PDB entry 7K1K | electron microscopy, 4.10 A resolution (low resolution: residue-level contacts below are approximate; hydrogen-bond / salt-bridge calls are withheld) | chains A and G of the 7 polymer chains in the assembly

# Chain A
Protein: DNA-dependent protein kinase catalytic subunit
From: Homo sapiens
Notes: EC 2.7.11.1
Reference sequence: P78527 (PRKDC_HUMAN); numbering as in UniProt (aligned over 1-4128)
Chain sequence (4128 residues; each row starts with the number of its first residue):
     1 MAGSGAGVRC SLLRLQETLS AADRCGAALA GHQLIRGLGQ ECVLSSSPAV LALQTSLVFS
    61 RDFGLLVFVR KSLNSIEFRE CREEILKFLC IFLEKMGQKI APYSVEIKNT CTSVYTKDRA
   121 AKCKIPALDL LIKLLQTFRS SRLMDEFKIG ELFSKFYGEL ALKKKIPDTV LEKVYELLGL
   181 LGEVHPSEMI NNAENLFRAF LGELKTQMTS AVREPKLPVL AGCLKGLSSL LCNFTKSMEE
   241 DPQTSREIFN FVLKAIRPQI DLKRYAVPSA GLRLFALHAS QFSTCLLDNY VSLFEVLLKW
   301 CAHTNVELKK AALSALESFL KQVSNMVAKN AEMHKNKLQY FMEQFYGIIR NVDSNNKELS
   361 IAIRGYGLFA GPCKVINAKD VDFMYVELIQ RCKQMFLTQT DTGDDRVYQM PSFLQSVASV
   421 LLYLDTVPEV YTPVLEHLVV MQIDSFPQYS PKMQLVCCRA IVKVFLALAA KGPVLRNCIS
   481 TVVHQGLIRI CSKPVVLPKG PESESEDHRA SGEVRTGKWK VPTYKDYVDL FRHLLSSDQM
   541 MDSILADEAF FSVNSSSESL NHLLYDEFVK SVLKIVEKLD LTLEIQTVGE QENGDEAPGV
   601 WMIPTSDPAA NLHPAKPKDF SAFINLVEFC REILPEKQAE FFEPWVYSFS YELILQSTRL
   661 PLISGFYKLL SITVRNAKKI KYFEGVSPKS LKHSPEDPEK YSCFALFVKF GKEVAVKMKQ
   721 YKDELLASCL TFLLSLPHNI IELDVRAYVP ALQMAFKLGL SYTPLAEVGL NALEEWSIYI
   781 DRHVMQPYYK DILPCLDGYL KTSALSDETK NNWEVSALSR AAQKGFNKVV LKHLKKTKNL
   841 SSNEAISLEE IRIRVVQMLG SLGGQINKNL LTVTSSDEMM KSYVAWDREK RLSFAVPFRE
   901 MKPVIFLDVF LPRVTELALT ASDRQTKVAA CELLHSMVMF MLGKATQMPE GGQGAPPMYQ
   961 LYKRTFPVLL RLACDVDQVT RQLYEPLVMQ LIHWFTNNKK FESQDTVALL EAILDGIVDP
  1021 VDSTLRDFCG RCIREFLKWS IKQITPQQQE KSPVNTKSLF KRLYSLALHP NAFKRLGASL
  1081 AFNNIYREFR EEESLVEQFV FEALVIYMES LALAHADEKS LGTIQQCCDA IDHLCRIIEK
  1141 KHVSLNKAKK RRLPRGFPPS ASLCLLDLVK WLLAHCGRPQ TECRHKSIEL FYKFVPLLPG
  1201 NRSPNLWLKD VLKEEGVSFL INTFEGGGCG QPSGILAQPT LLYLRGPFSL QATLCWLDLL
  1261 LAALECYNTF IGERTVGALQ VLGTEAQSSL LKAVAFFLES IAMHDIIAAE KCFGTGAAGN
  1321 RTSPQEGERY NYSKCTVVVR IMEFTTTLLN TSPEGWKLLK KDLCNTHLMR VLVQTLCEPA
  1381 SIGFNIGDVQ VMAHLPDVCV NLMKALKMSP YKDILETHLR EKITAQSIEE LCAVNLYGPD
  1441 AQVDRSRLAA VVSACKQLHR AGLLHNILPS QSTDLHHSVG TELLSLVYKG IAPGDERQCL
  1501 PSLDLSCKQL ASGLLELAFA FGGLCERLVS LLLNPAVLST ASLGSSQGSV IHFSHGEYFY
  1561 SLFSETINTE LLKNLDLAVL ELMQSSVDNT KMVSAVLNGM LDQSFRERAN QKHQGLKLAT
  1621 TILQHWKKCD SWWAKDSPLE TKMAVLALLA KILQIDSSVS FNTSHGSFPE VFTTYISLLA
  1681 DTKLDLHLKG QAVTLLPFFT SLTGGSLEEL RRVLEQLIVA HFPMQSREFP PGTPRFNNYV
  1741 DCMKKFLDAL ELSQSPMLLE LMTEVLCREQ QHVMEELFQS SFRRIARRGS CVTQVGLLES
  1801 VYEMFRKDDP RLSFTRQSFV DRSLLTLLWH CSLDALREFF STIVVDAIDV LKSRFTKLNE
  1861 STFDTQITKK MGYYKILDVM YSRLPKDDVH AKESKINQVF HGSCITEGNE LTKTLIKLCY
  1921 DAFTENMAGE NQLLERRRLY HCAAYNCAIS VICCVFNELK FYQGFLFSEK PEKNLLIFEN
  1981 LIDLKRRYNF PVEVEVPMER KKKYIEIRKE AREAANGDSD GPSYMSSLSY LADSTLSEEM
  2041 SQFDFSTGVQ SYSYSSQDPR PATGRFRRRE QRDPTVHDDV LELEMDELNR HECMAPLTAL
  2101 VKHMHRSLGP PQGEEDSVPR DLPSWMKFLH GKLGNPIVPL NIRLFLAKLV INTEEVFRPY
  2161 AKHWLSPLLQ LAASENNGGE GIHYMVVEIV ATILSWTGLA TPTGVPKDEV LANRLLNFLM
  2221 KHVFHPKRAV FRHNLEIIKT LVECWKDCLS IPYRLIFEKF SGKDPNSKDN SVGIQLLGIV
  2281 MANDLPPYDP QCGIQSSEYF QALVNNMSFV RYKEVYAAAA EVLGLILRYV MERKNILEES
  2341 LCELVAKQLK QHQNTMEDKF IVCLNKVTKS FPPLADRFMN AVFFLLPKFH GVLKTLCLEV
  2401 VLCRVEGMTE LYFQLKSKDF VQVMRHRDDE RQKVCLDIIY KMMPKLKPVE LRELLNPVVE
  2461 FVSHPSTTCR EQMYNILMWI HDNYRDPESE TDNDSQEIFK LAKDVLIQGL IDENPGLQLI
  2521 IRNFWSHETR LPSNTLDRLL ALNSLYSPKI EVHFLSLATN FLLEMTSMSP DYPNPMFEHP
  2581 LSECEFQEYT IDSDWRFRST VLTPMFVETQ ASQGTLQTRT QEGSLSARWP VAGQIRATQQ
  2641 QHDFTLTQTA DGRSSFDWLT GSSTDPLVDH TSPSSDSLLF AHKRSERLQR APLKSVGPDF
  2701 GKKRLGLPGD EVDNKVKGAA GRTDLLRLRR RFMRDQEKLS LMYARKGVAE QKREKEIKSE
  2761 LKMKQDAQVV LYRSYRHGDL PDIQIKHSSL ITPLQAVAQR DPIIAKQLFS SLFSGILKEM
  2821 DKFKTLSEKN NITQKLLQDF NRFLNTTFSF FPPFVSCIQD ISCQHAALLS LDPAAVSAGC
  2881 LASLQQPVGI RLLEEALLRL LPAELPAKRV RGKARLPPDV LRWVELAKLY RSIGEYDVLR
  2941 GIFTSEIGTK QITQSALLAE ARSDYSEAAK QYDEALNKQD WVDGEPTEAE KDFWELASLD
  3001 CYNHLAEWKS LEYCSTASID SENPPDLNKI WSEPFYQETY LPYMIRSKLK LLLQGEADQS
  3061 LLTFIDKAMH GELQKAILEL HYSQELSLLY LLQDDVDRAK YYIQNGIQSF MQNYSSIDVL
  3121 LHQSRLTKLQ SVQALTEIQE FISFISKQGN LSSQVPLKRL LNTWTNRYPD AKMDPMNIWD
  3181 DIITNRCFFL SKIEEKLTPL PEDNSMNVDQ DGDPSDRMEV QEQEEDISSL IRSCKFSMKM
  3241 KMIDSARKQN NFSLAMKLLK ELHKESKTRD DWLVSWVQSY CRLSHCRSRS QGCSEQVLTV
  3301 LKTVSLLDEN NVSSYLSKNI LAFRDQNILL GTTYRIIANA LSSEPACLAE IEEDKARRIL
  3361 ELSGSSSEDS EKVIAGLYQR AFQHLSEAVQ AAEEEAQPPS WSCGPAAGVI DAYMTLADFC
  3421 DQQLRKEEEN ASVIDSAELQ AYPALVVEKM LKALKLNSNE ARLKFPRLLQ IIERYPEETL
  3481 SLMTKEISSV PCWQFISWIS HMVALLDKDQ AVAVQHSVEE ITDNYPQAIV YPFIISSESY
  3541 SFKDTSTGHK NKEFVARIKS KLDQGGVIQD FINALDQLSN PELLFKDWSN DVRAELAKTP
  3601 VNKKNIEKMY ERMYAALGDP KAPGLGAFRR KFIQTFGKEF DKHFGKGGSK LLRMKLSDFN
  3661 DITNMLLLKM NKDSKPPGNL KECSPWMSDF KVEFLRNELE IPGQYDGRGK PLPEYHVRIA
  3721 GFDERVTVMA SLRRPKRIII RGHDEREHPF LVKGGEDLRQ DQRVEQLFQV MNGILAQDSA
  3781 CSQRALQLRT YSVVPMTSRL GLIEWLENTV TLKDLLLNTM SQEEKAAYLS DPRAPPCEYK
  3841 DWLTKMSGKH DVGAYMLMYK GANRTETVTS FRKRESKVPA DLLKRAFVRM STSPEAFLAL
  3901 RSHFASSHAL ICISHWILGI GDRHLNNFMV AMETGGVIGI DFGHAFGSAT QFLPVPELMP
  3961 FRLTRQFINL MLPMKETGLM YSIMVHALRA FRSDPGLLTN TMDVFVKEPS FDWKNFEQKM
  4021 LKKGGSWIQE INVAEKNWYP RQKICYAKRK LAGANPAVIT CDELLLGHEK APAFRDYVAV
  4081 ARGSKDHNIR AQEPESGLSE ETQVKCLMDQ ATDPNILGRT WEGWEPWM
Not modelled in the structure: 1-6, 497-518, 546-559, 586-601, 686-699, 802-816, 948-955, 1231-1240, 1283-1290, 1304-1322, 1495-1501, 1542-1551, 1995-1999, 2017-2081, 2109-2119, 2568-2786, 2900-2916, 3199-3225, 3363-3369, 3392-3405, 3430-3439
Swiss-Prot annotation at these positions:
  - region: Leu-1503 to Leu-1538 (Interaction with C1D), Glu-2737 to Gln-2765 (May split the end of the DNA molecule, with the two strands separating around the region), Val-3728 to Arg-3734 (G-loop), Gly-3919 to Asn-3927 (Catalytic loop), Gly-3939 to Thr-3964 (Activation loop)
  - site: Asp-2020, Gly-2021 (Cleavage)
  - modified residue: Lys-117 (N6-acetyllysine), Ser-511 (Phosphoserine), Ser-687 (Phosphoserine), Lys-828 (N6-acetyllysine), Ser-841 (Phosphoserine), Ser-893 (Phosphoserine), Ser-1065 (Phosphoserine), Lys-1209 (N6-acetyllysine), Lys-1970 (N6-acetyllysine), Ser-2056 (Phosphoserine), Lys-2259 (N6-acetyllysine), Thr-2535 (Phosphothreonine), Thr-2609 (Phosphothreonine), Ser-2612 (Phosphoserine), Thr-2638 (Phosphothreonine), Thr-2647 (Phosphothreonine), Ser-2789 (Phosphoserine), Ser-3205 (Phosphoserine), Lys-3241 (N6-acetyllysine), Lys-3260 (N6-acetyllysine) and 6 more in UniProt
  - natural variant: Lys-263 (K263N: In a lung adenocarcinoma sample), Gly-500 (G500S: In a metastatic melanoma sample), Arg-1136 (R1136H: In a colorectal adenocarcinoma sample), Arg-1447 (R1447M: In a lung squamous cell carcinoma sample), Ala-1680 (A1680V: In a metastatic melanoma sample), Ser-2810 (S2810N: In a metastatic melanoma sample), Gly-2941 (G2941A: In a lung neuroendocrine carcinoma sample), Leu-3062 (L3062R: In IMD26), Ala-3574 (A3574V: In IMD26)
  - mutagenesis: Leu-1510 (L1510P: Loss of interaction with C1D), Glu-1516 to Leu-1517 (Loss of interaction with C1D), Thr-2609 (T2609A: Leads to radiation sensitivity and impaired DSB joining. Gives rise to reduced phosphorylation; when associated with A-2612), Ser-2612 (S2612A: Reduced phosphorylation; when associated with A-2609), Thr-2638 (T2638A: Alleviates phosphorylation, leaves a fully active enzyme with compromised cellular resistance to ionizing radiation without affecting DNA end joining; when associated with A-2647), Thr-2647 (T2647A: Alleviates phosphorylation, leaves a fully active enzyme with compromised cellular resistance to ionizing radiation without affecting DNA end joining; when associated with A-2638)
What the authors report for this chain:
  - binding site for the 16-nt DNA strand (chain G): Trp-519, Lys-520
  - post-translational modification sites: Ser-56, Ser-72, Thr-946, Ser-1003, Ser-3205, Thr-3950 (citing earlier work)
  - disease-associated variants - L3062R: decreased catalytic activity (citing earlier work)

# Chain G
Molecule: 16-nt DNA strand
Sequence (16 nucleotides; row label = number of the first residue in the row):
    25 AAGCAGTAGA GCATGC

# How chain A and chain G interact
Contacting residue pairs (7):
  Lys-263(A) with DG33(G); DA34(G)
  Arg-264(A) with DT31(G); DA32(G); DG33(G)
  Trp-519(A) with DC40(G)
  Lys-520(A) with DC40(G)
Other interface residues (no listed pair), chain A (7 interface residues in all): Tyr-265, Glu-307, Asn-827

# Summary
7 residues of chain A and 5 residues of chain G are in contact. UniProt lists 7 mutagenesis sites on chain A.
The paper reports a binding site for the 16-nt DNA strand (chain G) at Trp-519(A) and Lys-520(A); L3062R of
chain A reduces catalytic activity.
Here chain A is DNA-dependent protein kinase catalytic subunit (Homo sapiens) and chain G is a 16-nt DNA
strand. Entry 7K1K (CryoEM structure of inactivated-form DNA-PK (Complex IV)) was determined by electron
microscopy (same publication as 7K0Y, 7K17, 7K19, 7K1B, 7K1J and 7K1N).
